8FN0 - chains A and F of the 6 polymer chains in the assembly; structure by electron microscopy, 2.89 A resolution.

Chain A:
Molecule: Neurotensin receptor type 1
From: Rattus norvegicus
UniProtKB: P20789 (NTR1_RAT); numbering as in UniProt (aligned over 43-424)
Chain sequence (409 residues; each row starts with the number of its first residue):
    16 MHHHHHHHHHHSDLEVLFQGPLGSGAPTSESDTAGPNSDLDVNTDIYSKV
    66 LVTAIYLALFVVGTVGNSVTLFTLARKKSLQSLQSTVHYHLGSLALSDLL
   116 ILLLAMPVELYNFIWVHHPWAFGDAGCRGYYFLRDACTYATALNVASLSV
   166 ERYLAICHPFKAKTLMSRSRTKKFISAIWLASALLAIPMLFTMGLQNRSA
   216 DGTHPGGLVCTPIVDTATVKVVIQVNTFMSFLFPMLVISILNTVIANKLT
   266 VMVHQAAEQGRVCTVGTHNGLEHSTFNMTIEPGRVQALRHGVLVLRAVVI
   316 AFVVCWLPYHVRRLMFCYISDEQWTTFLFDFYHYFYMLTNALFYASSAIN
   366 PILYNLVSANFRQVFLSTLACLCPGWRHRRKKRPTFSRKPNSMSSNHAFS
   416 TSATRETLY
Disordered / not traced: 16-51, 91-99, 268-300, 376-424
Differences from the reference sequence: expression tag (16-42); engineered mutation Leu-86 (Ala in P20789), Ala-215 (Gly in P20789), Ala-360 (Val in P20789)
Cystine bridges: Cys-142/Cys-225
Ligand contacts: SRW (2-[{2-(1-fluorocyclopropyl)-4-[4-(2-methoxyphenyl)piperidin-1-yl]quinazolin-6-yl}(methyl)amino]ethan-1-ol): Val-102, Leu-106, Val-160, Leu-163, Ser-164, Arg-167, Ile-171, Asn-257, Ile-260, Leu-264, Gly-306, Val-309, Leu-310, Val-313, Asn-365, Tyr-369, Val-372
From the paper describing this entry:
  - binding site for SRW: Val-160, Leu-163, Ser-164, Arg-167, Ile-171, Ile-260, Leu-264, Val-309, Leu-310, Val-313, Asn-365, Tyr-369, Val-372
  - contacts within the chain: Thr-101/Glu-166, Glu-166/Arg-167, Leu-106/Tyr-369 (backbone contact)
  - conformationally variable residues (side-chain flip): Glu-166, Arg-167, Tyr-369
  - mutagenesis - F358A: increased signaling (citing earlier work)

Chain F:
Molecule: Neurotensin/neuromedin N
UniProtKB: P20068 (NEUT_RAT); residues 8-13 here correspond to UniProt positions 157-162 (UniProt number = residue number + 149)
Chain sequence (6 residues; numbered 8 to 13; the number before each row is that of its first residue):
     8 RRPYIL

How chain A and chain F interact:
Pairs across the interface - 19 pairs, chain A then chain F:
  Asp-54(A) / Arg-8(F)  hydrogen bond (backbone-side chain)
  Leu-55(A) / Tyr-11(F)
  Phe-128(A) / Ile-12(F)  hydrophobic
  His-132(A) / Tyr-11(F)  hydrogen bond (backbone-side chain)
  Tyr-146(A) / Leu-13(F)  hydrogen bond (side chain-backbone)
  Met-208(A) / Leu-13(F)  hydrophobic
  Val-224(A) / Tyr-11(F)  hydrophobic
  Cys-225(A) / Tyr-11(F)
  Thr-226(A) / Tyr-11(F)  hydrogen bond (side chain-backbone)
  Pro-227(A) / Leu-13(F)  hydrophobic
  Arg-327(A) / Leu-13(F)  hydrogen bond (side chain-backbone)
  Phe-331(A) / Pro-10(F)
  Phe-331(A) / Tyr-11(F)
  Phe-331(A) / Ile-12(F)
  Phe-331(A) / Leu-13(F)  hydrophobic
  Trp-339(A) / Arg-9(F)
  Trp-339(A) / Pro-10(F)
  Tyr-347(A) / Pro-10(F)  hydrophobic
  Tyr-347(A) / Ile-12(F)  hydrogen bond (side chain-backbone)
Interface residues without a listed pair, chain A (20 interface residues in all): His-133, Thr-231, Arg-328, Cys-332, Phe-344, Tyr-351

Overview:
20 residues of chain A and 6 residues of chain F are in contact, with 6 hydrogen bonds. Among the polar pairs
are Asp-54(A)/Arg-8(F), His-132(A)/Tyr-11(F) and Tyr-146(A)/Leu-13(F). Bound to chain A: compound SRW. From
the paper: a binding site for SRW at Val-160(A), Leu-163(A) and Ser-164(A) among others; F358A of chain A
increases signaling.
Chain A is Neurotensin receptor type 1 (Rattus norvegicus) and chain F is Neurotensin/neuromedin N; the
structure, CryoEM structure of Go-coupled NTSR1 with a biased allosteric modulator, was determined by electron
microscopy, deposited together with 8FMZ and 8FN1.
